4COU - chain A; structure by X-ray diffraction, 1.48 A resolution.

== Chain A ==
Molecule: Epithelial adhesin 6
Organism: Candida glabrata
Notes: fragment: adhesion domain (a domain), residues 26-271
Reference sequence: Q6FX55 (Q6FX55_CANGA); residues 26-271 here = UniProt positions 26-271
Chain sequence (267 residues; numbered 5 to 271; the number before each row is that of its first residue):
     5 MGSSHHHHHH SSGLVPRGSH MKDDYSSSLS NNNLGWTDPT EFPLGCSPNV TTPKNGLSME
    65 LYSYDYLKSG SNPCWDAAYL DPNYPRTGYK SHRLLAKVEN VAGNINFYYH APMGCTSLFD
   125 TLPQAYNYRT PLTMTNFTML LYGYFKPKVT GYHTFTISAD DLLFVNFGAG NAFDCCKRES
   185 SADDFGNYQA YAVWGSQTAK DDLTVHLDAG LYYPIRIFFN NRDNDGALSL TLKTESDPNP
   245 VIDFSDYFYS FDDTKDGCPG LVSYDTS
Disordered / not traced: 5-43, 270-271
Cystine bridges: Cys-50/Cys-179, Cys-78/Cys-119, Cys-180/Cys-262
Sequence notes: expression tag (5-25)
Bound ions: Ca2+: Asp-164, Asp-165, Asn-225, Asp-227, Asp-229 (together with beta-D-galactopyranose)
From the paper describing this entry:
  - binding site for beta-D-glucopyranose: Asp-227

== In short ==
Asp-164, Asp-165, Asn-225, Asp-227 and Asp-229 form the Ca2+ site. The paper reports a binding site for
beta-D-glucopyranose at Asp-227.
Chain A is Epithelial adhesin 6 (Candida glabrata); the structure, Crystal Structure of Epithelial Adhesin 6 A
domain (Epa6A) from Candida glabrata in complex with Lactose, was determined by X-ray diffraction together
with 4D3W, 4COV, 4COW, 4COY and 4COZ from the same study.
